Entry 1RZ9 (X-ray diffraction, 3.10 A resolution); this record covers chains G and C of the 7 polymer chains in the assembly.

[Chain G]
Molecule: 26-nt DNA strand
Sequence (26 nucleotides; numbered 1 to 26; the number before each row is that of its first residue):
     1 CACGAGCCAG CGAGCGAGCG AACGCG

[Chain C]
Protein: Rep protein
Organism: Adeno-associated virus - 5
Notes: fragment: AAV5 Rep Nuclease Domain
UniProtKB: Q9YJC1 (Q9YJC1_9VIRU); residues 1-197 here = UniProt positions 1-197
Chain sequence (197 residues; numbered 1 to 197; the number before each row is that of its first residue):
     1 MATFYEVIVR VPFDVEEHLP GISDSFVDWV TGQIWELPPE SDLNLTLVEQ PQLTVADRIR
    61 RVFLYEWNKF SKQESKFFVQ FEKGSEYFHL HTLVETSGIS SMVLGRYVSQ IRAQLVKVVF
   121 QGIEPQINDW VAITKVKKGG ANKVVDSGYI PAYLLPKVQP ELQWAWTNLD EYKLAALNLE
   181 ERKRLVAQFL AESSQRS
Not modelled in the structure: 194-197
From the paper describing this entry:
  - catalytic residues: Tyr153
  - binding site for the 26-nt DNA strand: Met102, Arg106, Lys137, Lys138, Gly139

[Interface between chain G and chain C]
Contacting residue pairs (16; chain G residue first):
  DG12(G) - Arg106(C)  base contact
  DG14(G) - Met102(C)  base contact
  DG14(G) - Gly105(C)  phosphate contact
  DG14(G) - Ser109(C)  hydrogen bond to the phosphate
  DC15(G) - Ser101(C)  phosphate contact
  DC15(G) - Met102(C)  sugar contact
  DC15(G) - Gly105(C)  hydrogen bond to the phosphate
  DC15(G) - Lys135(C)  salt bridge to the phosphate
  DC15(G) - Asn142(C)  hydrogen bond to the phosphate
  DG16(G) - Ser101(C)  hydrogen bond to the phosphate
  DG16(G) - Met102(C)  hydrogen bond to the phosphate
  DG16(G) - Gly139(C)  base contact
  DG16(G) - Gly140(C)  base contact
  DG16(G) - Ala141(C)  phosphate contact
  DG16(G) - Asn142(C)  hydrogen bond to the phosphate
  DA17(G) - Gly139(C)  hydrogen bond to the base
Interface residues without a listed pair, chain G (6 interface residues in all): DA13
Interface residues without a listed pair, chain C (12 interface residues in all): Leu104, Ile133

[Overview]
The interface between chain G and chain C involves 6 residues on one side and 12 on the other, with 7 hydrogen
bonds and 1 salt bridge. Polar contacts include DA17(G)-Gly139(C), DG14(G)-Ser109(C) and DC15(G)-Gly105(C).
From the paper: the catalytic residue Tyr153(C); a binding site for the 26-nt DNA strand at Met102(C),
Arg106(C) and Lys137(C) among others.
Chain G is a 26-nt DNA strand and chain C is Rep protein (Adeno-associated virus - 5); the structure, Crystal
Structure of AAV Rep complexed with the Rep-binding sequence, was determined by X-ray diffraction together
with 1UUT from the same study.
